PDB entry 8WHX | electron microscopy, 2.80 A resolution | chains a and m of the 50 polymer chains in the assembly

Chain a:
Molecule: 16S rRNA
From: Mycolicibacterium smegmatis MC2 155
Sequence (1528 nucleotides; each row starts with the number of its first residue):
     1 UUUUUGUUUGGAGAGUUUGAUCCUGGCUCAGGACGAACGCUGGCGGCGUG
    51 CUUAACACAUGCAAGUCGAACGGAAAGGCCCUUUCGGGGGUACUCGAGUG
   101 GCGAACGGGUGAGUAACACGUGGGUGAUCUGCCCUGCACUUUGGGAUAAG
   151 CCUGGGAAACUGGGUCUAAUACCGAAUACACCCUGCUGGUCGCAUGGCCU
   201 GGUAGGGGAAAGCUUUUGCGGUGUGGGAUGGGCCCGCGGCCUAUCAGCUU
   251 GUUGGUGGGGUGAUGGCCUACCAAGGCGACGACGGGUAGCCGGCCUGAGA
   301 GGGUGACCGGCCACACUGGGACUGAGAUACGGCCCAGACUCCUACGGGAG
   351 GCAGCAGUGGGGAAUAUUGCACAAUGGGCGCAAGCCUGAUGCAGCGACGC
   401 CGCGUGAGGGAUGACGGCCUUCGGGUUGUAAACCUCUUUCAGCACAGACG
   451 AAGCGCAAGUGACGGUAUGUGCAGAAGAAGGACCGGCCAACUACGUGCCA
   501 GCAGCCGCGGUAAUACGUAGGGUCCGAGCGUUGUCCGGAAUUACUGGGCG
   551 UAAAGAGCUCGUAGGUGGUUUGUCGCGUUGUUCGUGAAAACUCACAGCUU
   601 AACUGUGGGCGUGCGGGCGAUACGGGCAGACUAGAGUACUGCAGGGGAGA
   651 CUGGAAUUCCUGGUGUAGCGGUGGAAUGCGCAGAUAUCAGGAGGAACACC
   701 GGUGGCGAAGGCGGGUCUCUGGGCAGUAACUGACGCUGAGGAGCGAAAGC
   751 GUGGGGAGCGAACAGGAUUAGAUACCCUGGUAGUCCACGCCGUAAACGGU
   801 GGGUACUAGGUGUGGGUUUCCUUCCUUGGGAUCCGUGCCGUAGCUAACGC
   851 AUUAAGUACCCCGCCUGGGGAGUACGGCCGCAAGGCUAAAACUCAAAGGA
   901 AUUGACGGGGGCCCGCACAAGCGGCGGAGCAUGUGGAUUAAUUCGAUGCA
   951 ACGCGAAGAACCUUACCUGGGUUUGACAUGCACAGGACGCCGGCAGAGAU
  1001 GUCGGUUCCCUUGUGGCCUGUGUGCAGGUGGUGCAUGGCUGUCGUCAGCU
  1051 CGUGUCGUGAGAUGUUGGGUUAAGUCCCGCAACGAGCGCAACCCUUGUCU
  1101 CAUGUUGCCAGCACGUUAUGGUGGGGACUCGUGAGAGACUGCCGGGGUCA
  1151 ACUCGGAGGAAGGUGGGGAUGACGUCAAGUCAUCAUGCCCCUUAUGUCCA
  1201 GGGCUUCACACAUGCUACAAUGGCCGGUACAAAGGGCUGCGAUGCCGUGA
  1251 GGUGGAGCGAAUCCUUUCAAAGCCGGUCUCAGUUCGGAUCGGGGUCUGCA
  1301 ACUCGACCCCGUGAAGUCGGAGUCGCUAGUAAUCGCAGAUCAGCAACGCU
  1351 GCGGUGAAUACGUUCCCGGGCCUUGUACACACCGCCCGUCACGUCAUGAA
  1401 AGUCGGUAACACCCGAAGCCGGUGGCCUAACCCUUGUGGAGGGAGCCGUC
  1451 GAAGGUGGGAUCGGCGAUUGGGACGAAGUCGUAACAAGGUAGCCGUACCG
  1501 GAAGGUGCGGCUGGAUCACCUCCUUUCU
Unresolved in the structure: 1-8, 1524-1528

Chain m:
Molecule: 30S ribosomal protein S12
From: Mycolicibacterium smegmatis MC2 155
UniProt: A0QS96 (RS12_MYCS2); residues 1-124 here = UniProt positions 1-124
Amino-acid sequence (124 residues; numbered 1 to 124; the number before each row is that of its first residue):
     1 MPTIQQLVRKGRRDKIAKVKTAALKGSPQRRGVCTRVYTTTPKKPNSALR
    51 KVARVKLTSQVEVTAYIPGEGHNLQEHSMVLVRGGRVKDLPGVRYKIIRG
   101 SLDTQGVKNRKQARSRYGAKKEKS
Unresolved in the structure: 1, 124

Chain a / chain m interface:
Residue-residue contacts (116; chain a residue first):
  G26(a) - Lys15(m)  salt bridge to the phosphate
  U28(a) - Lys20(m)  salt bridge to the phosphate
  U28(a) - Arg86(m)  phosphate contact
  A36(a) - Pro28(m)  base contact
  A37(a) - Gln29(m)  hydrogen bond to the sugar
  C38(a) - Gln29(m)  sugar contact
  C38(a) - Ile98(m)  sugar contact
  C38(a) - Ser101(m)  phosphate contact
  G39(a) - Ser115(m)  hydrogen bond to the sugar
  G39(a) - Gly118(m)  sugar contact
  C40(a) - Arg114(m)  hydrogen bond to the sugar
  C40(a) - Ser115(m)  sugar contact
  C40(a) - Ala119(m)  sugar contact
  C40(a) - Lys120(m)  salt bridge to the phosphate
  C40(a) - Lys121(m)  phosphate contact
  U41(a) - Lys120(m)  phosphate contact
  U41(a) - Lys121(m)  hydrogen bond to the phosphate
  C241(a) - Arg13(m)  salt bridge to the phosphate
  U242(a) - Arg13(m)  salt bridge to the phosphate
  G362(a) - Arg30(m)  phosphate contact
  G362(a) - Arg31(m)  salt bridge to the phosphate
  G362(a) - Thr58(m)  phosphate contact
  A363(a) - Ser27(m)  base contact
  A363(a) - Pro28(m)  base contact
  A363(a) - Gln29(m)  base contact
  A363(a) - Arg30(m)  salt bridge to the phosphate
  A363(a) - Arg31(m)  salt bridge to the phosphate
  A363(a) - Thr58(m)  hydrogen bond to the phosphate
  A363(a) - Leu81(m)  sugar contact
  G480(a) - Lys121(m)  phosphate contact
  G481(a) - Arg114(m)  salt bridge to the phosphate
  G481(a) - Ser115(m)  phosphate contact
  G481(a) - Lys121(m)  salt bridge to the phosphate
  A482(a) - Ala113(m)  phosphate contact
  A482(a) - Arg114(m)  hydrogen bond to the phosphate
  A482(a) - Ser115(m)  hydrogen bond to the phosphate
  A482(a) - Arg116(m)  phosphate contact
  C483(a) - Ala113(m)  phosphate contact
  C483(a) - Arg116(m)  salt bridge to the phosphate
  C498(a) - Ser47(m)  sugar contact
  C499(a) - Ser47(m)  hydrogen bond to the phosphate
  A500(a) - Ala48(m)  phosphate contact
  A500(a) - Leu49(m)  hydrogen bond to the phosphate
  A500(a) - Glu70(m)  sugar contact
  G501(a) - Arg50(m)  hydrogen bond to the base
  G501(a) - Lys51(m)  salt bridge to the phosphate
  G501(a) - Gly69(m)  phosphate contact
  G501(a) - Glu70(m)  phosphate contact
  C502(a) - Asn46(m)  base contact
  C502(a) - Arg50(m)  base contact
  C502(a) - Tyr66(m)  hydrogen bond to the phosphate
  C502(a) - Pro68(m)  phosphate contact
  C502(a) - Gly69(m)  hydrogen bond to the phosphate
  C502(a) - Asp89(m)  hydrogen bond to the base
  C502(a) - Tyr117(m)  sugar contact
  A503(a) - Arg50(m)  base contact
  A503(a) - Val87(m)  base contact
  A503(a) - Lys88(m)  base contact
  A503(a) - Asp89(m)  hydrogen bond to the base
  A503(a) - Arg116(m)  salt bridge to the phosphate
  G504(a) - Arg86(m)  hydrogen bond to the sugar
  C505(a) - Arg86(m)  salt bridge to the phosphate
  C505(a) - Lys88(m)  phosphate contact
  C506(a) - Lys88(m)  salt bridge to the phosphate
  G507(a) - Asn46(m)  hydrogen bond to the base
  G507(a) - Asp89(m)  base contact
  C508(a) - Asn46(m)  base contact
  G509(a) - Asn46(m)  base contact
  G509(a) - Ser47(m)  hydrogen bond to the base
  G517(a) - Arg110(m)  salt bridge to the phosphate
  U518(a) - Arg110(m)  salt bridge to the phosphate
  U518(a) - Lys111(m)  hydrogen bond to the phosphate
  U518(a) - Gln112(m)  hydrogen bond to the phosphate
  A519(a) - Lys111(m)  phosphate contact
  A519(a) - Gln112(m)  hydrogen bond to the phosphate
  U531(a) - Arg83(m)  sugar contact
  U532(a) - Pro28(m)  hydrogen bond to the sugar
  U532(a) - Arg83(m)  sugar contact
  U532(a) - Gly84(m)  sugar contact
  G533(a) - Thr21(m)  phosphate contact
  G533(a) - Leu24(m)  sugar contact
  G533(a) - Pro28(m)  sugar contact
  U534(a) - Lys20(m)  phosphate contact
  U541(a) - Lys15(m)  hydrogen bond to the base
  U542(a) - Arg12(m)  base contact
  U542(a) - Arg13(m)  hydrogen bond to the base
  U542(a) - Asp14(m)  hydrogen bond to the sugar
  U542(a) - Lys15(m)  base contact
  A543(a) - Arg12(m)  base contact
  C544(a) - Leu7(m)  phosphate contact
  C544(a) - Arg12(m)  salt bridge to the phosphate
  G547(a) - Pro2(m)  base contact
  G547(a) - Arg12(m)  hydrogen bond to the base
  G548(a) - Pro2(m)  base contact
  G565(a) - Gln5(m)  sugar contact
  A739(a) - Arg9(m)  sugar contact
  C861(a) - Thr3(m)  phosphate contact
  C862(a) - Thr3(m)  phosphate contact
  C862(a) - Gln5(m)  phosphate contact
  C862(a) - Gln6(m)  phosphate contact
  C862(a) - Arg9(m)  salt bridge to the phosphate
  G863(a) - Gln6(m)  hydrogen bond to the phosphate
  G863(a) - Arg9(m)  salt bridge to the phosphate
  G863(a) - Lys10(m)  salt bridge to the phosphate
  C864(a) - Pro2(m)  base contact
  C864(a) - Lys10(m)  salt bridge to the phosphate
  U866(a) - Arg12(m)  base contact
  U866(a) - Lys15(m)  sugar contact
  G867(a) - Lys15(m)  salt bridge to the phosphate
  A891(a) - Lys18(m)  salt bridge to the phosphate
  C892(a) - Arg94(m)  salt bridge to the phosphate
  U893(a) - Gly92(m)  phosphate contact
  U893(a) - Arg94(m)  salt bridge to the phosphate
  C894(a) - Lys43(m)  salt bridge to the phosphate
  A895(a) - Lys88(m)  salt bridge to the phosphate
  A1476(a) - Lys44(m)  base contact
Also at the interface, not in a pair above, chain a (59 interface residues in all): C29, G530, G564, C865
Also at the interface, not in a pair above, chain m (61 interface residues in all): Gly26, Pro91, Arg99, Gly100, Asn109

Summary:
59 residues of chain a face 61 of chain m across their interface; the contacts include 26 hydrogen bonds and
28 salt bridges. Polar contacts include G501(a)-Arg50(m), C502(a)-Asp89(m) and A503(a)-Asp89(m).
Here chain a is 16S rRNA and chain m is 30S ribosomal protein S12, both from Mycolicibacterium smegmatis MC2
155. Entry 8WHX (Cryo- EM structure of Mycobacterium smegmatis 70S ribosome and RafH) was determined by
electron microscopy together with 8WHY, 8WI7, 8WI8, 8WI9, 8WIB, 8WIC, 8WID and 8WIF from the same study.
